3M0V - chains A and C of the 4 polymer chains in the assembly; structure by X-ray diffraction, 1.79 A resolution.

[Chain A (and C)]
Name: L-rhamnose isomerase
Organism: Pseudomonas stutzeri
Notes: EC 5.3.1.14; chain C of this document is another copy of the same molecule, construct and numbering; everything in this record applies to it too
UniProtKB: Q75WH8 (Q75WH8_PSEST); residues 1-430 here = UniProt positions 1-430
Amino-acid sequence (438 residues; row label = number of the first residue in the row):
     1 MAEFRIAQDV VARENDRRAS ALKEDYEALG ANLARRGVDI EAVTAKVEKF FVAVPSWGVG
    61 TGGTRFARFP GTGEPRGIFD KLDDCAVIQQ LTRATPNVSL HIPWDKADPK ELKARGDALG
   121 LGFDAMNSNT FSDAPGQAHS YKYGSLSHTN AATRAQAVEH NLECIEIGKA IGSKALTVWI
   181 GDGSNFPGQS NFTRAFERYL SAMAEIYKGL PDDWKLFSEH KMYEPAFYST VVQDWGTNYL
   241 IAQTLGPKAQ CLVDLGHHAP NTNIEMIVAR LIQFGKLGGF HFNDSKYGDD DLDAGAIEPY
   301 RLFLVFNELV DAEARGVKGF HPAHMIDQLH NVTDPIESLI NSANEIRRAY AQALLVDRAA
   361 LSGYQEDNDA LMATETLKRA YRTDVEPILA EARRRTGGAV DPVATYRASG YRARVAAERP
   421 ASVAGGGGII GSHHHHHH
Disordered / not traced: 1-3, 425-438 (chain C: 1-2, 436-438)
Sequence notes: engineered mutation Asn-150 (Asp in Q75WH8), Leu-329 (Ser in Q75WH8); expression tag (431-438)
Bound ions: Mn2+ site 1: Glu-219, Asp-254, His-281, Asp-327 (together with L-rhamnose); Mn2+ site 2: His-257, Asp-289 (together with L-rhamnose)
Residues lining bound ligands: L-rhamnose (RNS): Trp-57, His-101, Trp-104, Phe-131, Trp-179, Glu-219, Lys-221, Asp-254, His-257, His-281, Asp-289, Asp-327

[Interface between chain A and chain C]
Pairs across the interface (105; chain A residue first):
  Tyr-143(A) with Asn-368(C)
  His-148(A) with Asn-368(C)
  Thr-149(A) with Gln-365(C); Glu-366(C), hydrogen bond (side chain-backbone); Asn-368(C), hydrogen bond
  Phe-186(A) with Ala-370(C), hydrophobic; Thr-374(C)
  Pro-187(A) with Leu-304(C), hydrophobic; Thr-374(C), hydrogen bond (backbone-side chain); Leu-377(C)
  Gly-188(A) with Leu-361(C); Gln-365(C), hydrogen bond (backbone-side chain); Ala-373(C); Leu-377(C)
  Gln-189(A) with Gln-365(C); Ala-370(C); Ala-373(C)
  Ser-190(A) with Gln-365(C)
  Asn-191(A) with Asp-311(C); Arg-315(C); Gln-365(C)
  Phe-192(A) with Glu-265(C); Met-266(C), hydrophobic; Ala-269(C), hydrophobic; Arg-270(C), hydrogen bond (backbone-side chain); Glu-308(C)
  Thr-193(A) with Ala-269(C); Gln-273(C)
  Arg-194(A) with Arg-315(C)
  Phe-196(A) with Arg-270(C); Gln-273(C); Phe-274(C), hydrophobic
  Glu-197(A) with Gln-273(C)
  Met-222(A) with Pro-260(C); Asn-261(C); Thr-262(C)
  Tyr-228(A) with Asn-263(C), hydrogen bond (backbone-side chain); Glu-265(C), hydrogen bond; Leu-304(C)
  Ser-229(A) with Asn-263(C); Met-266(C)
  Thr-230(A) with Met-266(C)
  Val-231(A) with Arg-270(C), hydrogen bond (backbone-side chain)
  Gln-233(A) with Met-266(C), hydrogen bond
  Asp-234(A) with Trp-235(C), hydrogen bond
  Trp-235(A) with Asp-234(C), hydrogen bond; Gly-236(C); Thr-237(C); Leu-240(C), hydrophobic
  Gly-236(A) with Trp-235(C)
  Thr-237(A) with Trp-235(C); Arg-270(C), hydrogen bond
  Tyr-239(A) with Leu-240(C), hydrophobic
  Leu-240(A) with Trp-235(C), hydrophobic; Tyr-239(C), hydrophobic; Phe-274(C), hydrophobic
  Ala-259(A) with Ala-259(C), hydrophobic; Pro-260(C)
  Pro-260(A) with Met-222(C); Ala-259(C); Pro-260(C)
  Asn-261(A) with Met-222(C)
  Thr-262(A) with Met-222(C)
  Asn-263(A) with Tyr-228(C), hydrogen bond (side chain-backbone); Ser-229(C)
  Glu-265(A) with Phe-192(C); Tyr-228(C), hydrogen bond
  Met-266(A) with Phe-192(C), hydrophobic; Ser-229(C); Thr-230(C); Gln-233(C), hydrogen bond
  Ala-269(A) with Phe-192(C), hydrophobic
  Arg-270(A) with Phe-192(C), hydrogen bond (side chain-backbone); Phe-196(C); Val-231(C), hydrogen bond (side chain-backbone); Thr-237(C), hydrogen bond
  Gln-273(A) with Thr-193(C); Phe-196(C); Glu-197(C)
  Phe-274(A) with Phe-196(C), hydrophobic; Leu-240(C), hydrophobic
  Leu-304(A) with Pro-187(C), hydrophobic; Tyr-228(C)
  Glu-308(A) with Phe-192(C)
  Asp-311(A) with Asn-191(C), hydrogen bond
  Arg-315(A) with Thr-193(C), hydrogen bond; Arg-194(C)
  Leu-361(A) with Gly-188(C)
  Gln-365(A) with Thr-149(C); Gly-188(C), hydrogen bond (side chain-backbone); Gln-189(C); Ser-190(C); Asn-191(C)
  Glu-366(A) with Thr-149(C), hydrogen bond (backbone-side chain)
  Asn-368(A) with Tyr-143(C); His-148(C); Thr-149(C), hydrogen bond
  Ala-370(A) with Phe-186(C), hydrophobic; Gln-189(C)
  Ala-373(A) with Gly-188(C); Gln-189(C)
  Thr-374(A) with Phe-186(C); Pro-187(C), hydrogen bond (side chain-backbone)
  Leu-377(A) with Pro-187(C); Gly-188(C)
Other interface residues (no listed pair), chain A (52 interface residues in all): Arg-198, Leu-200, Tyr-300
Other interface residues (no listed pair), chain C (52 interface residues in all): Leu-200, Thr-244, Tyr-300

[Overview]
The chain A/chain C interface involves 52 residues from each chain; the contacts include 24 hydrogen bonds.
Polar pairs include Thr-149(A)/Glu-366(C), Thr-149(A)/Asn-368(C) and Pro-187(A)/Thr-374(C). Chain A binds
L-rhamnose. Glu-219(A), Asp-254(A), His-281(A) and Asp-327(A) form the Mn2+ site 1.
Both chains are L-rhamnose isomerase (Pseudomonas stutzeri). Entry 3M0V (Crystal structure of Pseudomonas
stutzeri L-rhamnose isomerase mutant S329L in complex with L-rhamnose) was determined by X-ray diffraction
(same publication as 3M0H, 3M0L, 3M0M, 3M0X and 3M0Y).
